PDB entry 2V3C | X-ray diffraction, 2.50 A resolution | chains A and M of the 3 polymer chains in the assembly

[Chain A]
Molecule: Signal recognition particle 19 kDa protein
From: Methanocaldococcus jannaschii
UniProtKB: Q58440 (SRP19_METJA); residue numbers follow UniProt; this construct covers 1-87
Amino-acid sequence (87 residues; numbered 1 to 87; the number before each row is that of its first residue):
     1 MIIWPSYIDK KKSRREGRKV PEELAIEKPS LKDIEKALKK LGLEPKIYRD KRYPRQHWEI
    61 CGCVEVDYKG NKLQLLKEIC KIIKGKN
What the authors report for this chain:
  - mutagenesis - H57A/W58A: decreased binding to Signal recognition 54 kDa protein (citing earlier work)

[Chain M]
Molecule: 7S RNA
Sequence (96 nucleotides; row label = number of the first residue in the row):
   142 GGCGGUGGGG GAGCAUCUCC UGUAGGGGAG AUGUAACCCC CUUUACCUGC CGAACCCCGC
   202 CAGGCCCGGA AGGGAGCAAC GGUAGGCAGG ACGUCG

[How chain A and chain M interact]
Contacting residue pairs (46; chain A residue first):
  Met1(A) - U164(M)  hydrogen bond to the sugar
  Met1(A) - A165(M)  phosphate contact
  Ile2(A) - A165(M)  sugar contact
  Trp4(A) - A165(M)  hydrogen bond to the sugar
  Tyr7(A) - A165(M)  phosphate contact
  Tyr7(A) - G166(M)  hydrogen bond to the phosphate
  Ser13(A) - U157(M)  hydrogen bond to the phosphate
  Ser13(A) - C158(M)  phosphate contact
  Arg14(A) - C158(M)  hydrogen bond to the phosphate
  Arg14(A) - U159(M)  salt bridge to the phosphate
  Arg14(A) - C160(M)  base contact
  Arg15(A) - U157(M)  phosphate contact
  Arg18(A) - C158(M)  salt bridge to the phosphate
  Arg18(A) - U159(M)  salt bridge to the phosphate
  Lys19(A) - G163(M)  base contact
  Pro21(A) - U159(M)  phosphate contact
  Pro21(A) - C160(M)  phosphate contact
  Glu22(A) - U159(M)  hydrogen bond to the phosphate
  Lys51(A) - C208(M)  salt bridge to the phosphate
  Lys51(A) - G209(M)  salt bridge to the phosphate
  Arg52(A) - C207(M)  hydrogen bond to the sugar
  Arg52(A) - C208(M)  salt bridge to the phosphate
  Tyr53(A) - G166(M)  hydrogen bond to the phosphate
  Tyr53(A) - G167(M)  phosphate contact
  Tyr53(A) - C207(M)  sugar contact
  Pro54(A) - G166(M)  sugar contact
  Pro54(A) - C207(M)  base contact
  Pro54(A) - C208(M)  sugar contact
  Pro54(A) - G214(M)  base contact
  Pro54(A) - G215(M)  sugar contact
  Pro54(A) - A216(M)  sugar contact
  Arg55(A) - G167(M)  salt bridge to the phosphate
  Arg55(A) - G215(M)  sugar contact
  Arg55(A) - A216(M)  hydrogen bond to the sugar
  His57(A) - C206(M)  hydrogen bond to the sugar
  His57(A) - C207(M)  sugar contact
  Val66(A) - U164(M)  base contact
  Asp67(A) - U164(M)  hydrogen bond to the base
  Tyr68(A) - U164(M)  base contact
  Lys69(A) - U164(M)  hydrogen bond to the base
  Asn71(A) - U162(M)  phosphate contact
  Lys72(A) - G163(M)  base contact
  Lys72(A) - A165(M)  salt bridge to the phosphate
  Leu73(A) - C161(M)  base contact
  Leu73(A) - U162(M)  base contact
  Lys77(A) - C161(M)  salt bridge to the phosphate
Interface residues without a listed pair, chain A (27 interface residues in all): Gln56, Trp58
Interface residues without a listed pair, chain M (20 interface residues in all): A156, G205

[Summary]
Chain A and chain M form an interface of 27 and 20 residues respectively; the contacts include 12 hydrogen
bonds and 9 salt bridges. Polar contacts include Asp67(A)-U164(M), Lys69(A)-U164(M) and Met1(A)-U164(M). The
paper reports that H57A/W58A of chain A reduce binding to Signal recognition 54 kDa protein.
Chain A is Signal recognition particle 19 kDa protein (Methanocaldococcus jannaschii) and chain M is 7S RNA;
the structure, Crystal structure of the SRP54-SRP19-7S.S SRP RNA complex of M. jannaschii, was determined by
X-ray diffraction.
